Entry 3G2L (X-ray diffraction, 2.30 A resolution); this record covers chain A.

Chain A:
Molecule: Glycogen phosphorylase, muscle form
Source organism: Oryctolagus cuniculus
Notes: EC 2.4.1.1
UniProtKB: P00489 (PYGM_RABIT); residues 1-842 here correspond to UniProt positions 2-843 (UniProt number = residue number + 1)
Amino-acid sequence (842 residues; numbered 1 to 842; the number before each row is that of its first residue):
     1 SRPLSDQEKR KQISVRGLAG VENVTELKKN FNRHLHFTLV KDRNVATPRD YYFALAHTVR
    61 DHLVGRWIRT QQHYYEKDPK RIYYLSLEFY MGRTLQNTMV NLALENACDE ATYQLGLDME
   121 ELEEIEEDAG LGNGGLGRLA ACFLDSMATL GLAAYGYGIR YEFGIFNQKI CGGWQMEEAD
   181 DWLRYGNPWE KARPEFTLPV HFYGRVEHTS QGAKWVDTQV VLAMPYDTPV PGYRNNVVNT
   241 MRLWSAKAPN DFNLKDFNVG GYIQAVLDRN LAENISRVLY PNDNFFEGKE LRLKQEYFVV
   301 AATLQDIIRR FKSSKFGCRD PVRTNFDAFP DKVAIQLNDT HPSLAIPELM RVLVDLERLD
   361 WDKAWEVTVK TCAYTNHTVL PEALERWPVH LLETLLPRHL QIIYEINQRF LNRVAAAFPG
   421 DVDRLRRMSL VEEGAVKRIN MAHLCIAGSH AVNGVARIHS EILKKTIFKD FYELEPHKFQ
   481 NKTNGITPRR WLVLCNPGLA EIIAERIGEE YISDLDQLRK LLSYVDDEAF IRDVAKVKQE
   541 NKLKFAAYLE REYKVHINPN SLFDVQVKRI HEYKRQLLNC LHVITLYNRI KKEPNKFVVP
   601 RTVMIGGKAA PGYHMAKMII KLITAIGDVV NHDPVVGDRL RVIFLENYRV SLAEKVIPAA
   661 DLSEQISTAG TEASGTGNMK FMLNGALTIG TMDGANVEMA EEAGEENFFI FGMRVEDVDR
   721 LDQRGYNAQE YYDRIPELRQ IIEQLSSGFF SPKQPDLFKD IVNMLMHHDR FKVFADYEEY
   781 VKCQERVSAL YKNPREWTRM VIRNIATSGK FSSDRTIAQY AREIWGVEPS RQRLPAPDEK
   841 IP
Not modelled in the structure: 1-11, 255-260, 315-323, 837-842
Modified residues: Lys-680 ((2S)-2-amino-6-[[3-hydroxy-2-methyl-5-(phosphonooxymethyl)pyridin-4-yl]methylideneamino]hexanoic acid; LLP)
Residues lining bound ligands: LEW (1-beta-D-glucopyranosyl-4-naphthalen-1-yl-1H-1,2,3-triazole): Gly-135, Leu-136, Leu-139, Asn-282, Asp-283, Asn-284, His-341, His-377, Thr-378, Leu-380, Ala-383, Val-455, Asn-484, His-571, Tyr-573, Glu-672, Ala-673, Ser-674, Gly-675, Thr-676
UniProt features mapped onto this chain:
  - binding site (AMP): Asp-42, Tyr-75, Arg-309 to Cys-318
  - site: Cys-108 (Involved in the association of subunits), Cys-142 (Involved in the association of subunits), Tyr-155 (Can be labeled by an AMP analog)
  - modified residue: Ser-1 (N-acetylserine), Ser-14 (Phosphoserine), Tyr-203 (Phosphotyrosine), Tyr-226 (Phosphotyrosine), Ser-429 (Phosphoserine), Tyr-472 (Phosphotyrosine), Ser-513 (Phosphoserine), Lys-680 (N6-(pyridoxal phosphate)lysine), Ser-746 (Phosphoserine), Ser-747 (Phosphoserine)

In short:
Chain A binds compound LEW. From UniProt: 12 AMP-binding residues.
Chain A is Glycogen phosphorylase, muscle form (Oryctolagus cuniculus); the structure, Crystal structure of
1-(beta-D-glucopyranosyl)-4-substituted-1,2,3-triazoles in complex with glycogen phosphorylase, was determined
by X-ray diffraction (same publication as 3G2H, 3G2I, 3G2J, 3G2K and 3G2N).
